PDB entry 2XG5 | X-ray diffraction, 2.00 A resolution | chains A and B

# Chain A
Molecule: Chaperone protein papd
Source organism: Escherichia coli
UniProt: P15319 (PAPD_ECOLX); residues 1-218 here correspond to UniProt positions 22-239 (UniProt number = residue number + 21)
Sequence (218 residues; numbered 1 to 218; the number before each row is that of its first residue):
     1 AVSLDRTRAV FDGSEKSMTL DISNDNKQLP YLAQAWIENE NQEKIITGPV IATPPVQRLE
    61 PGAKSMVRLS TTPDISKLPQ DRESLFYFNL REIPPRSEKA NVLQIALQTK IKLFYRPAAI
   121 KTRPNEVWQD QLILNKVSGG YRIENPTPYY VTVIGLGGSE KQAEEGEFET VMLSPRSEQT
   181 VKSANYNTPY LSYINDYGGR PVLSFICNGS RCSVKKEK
Disordered / not traced: 218
Disulfides: C207-C212
Residues lining bound ligands: EC2 / EC5: P30, Y31, L32, V56, Q57, R58, I93, P94, P95, R96
From the paper describing this entry:
  - binding site for the ligand EC2: P30, L32, I93, P95
  - conformationally variable residues (side-chain flip): L32

# Chain B
Molecule: Pap fimbrial minor pilin protein
Source organism: Escherichia coli
UniProt: P07111 (PAPH_ECOLX); residues 1-173 here correspond to UniProt positions 23-195 (UniProt number = residue number + 22)
Sequence (173 residues; numbered 1 to 173; the number before each row is that of its first residue):
     1 GPFPPPGMSL PEYWGEEHVW WDGRAAFHGE VVRPACTLAM EDAWQIIDMG ETPVRDLQNG
    61 FSGPERKFSL RLRNCEFNSQ GGNLFSDSRI RVTFDGVRGE TPDKFNLSGQ AKGINLQIAD
   121 VRGNIARAGK VMPAIPLTGN EEALDYTLRI VRNGKKLEAG NYFAVLGFRV DYE
Disordered / not traced: 1-24, 139-140
Disulfides: C36-C75
Ion coordination: Co2+ near H28 (its only coordinating residue here)
Residues lining bound ligands: s-1,2-propanediol (PGO): F85, D120, V121, I135, L137, A143, L144, D145, Y146

# Chain A / chain B interface
Contacting residue pairs (95):
  A1(A) - T37(B)  hydrogen bond (backbone-side chain)
  A1(A) - L38(B)  hydrogen bond (backbone-backbone)
  A1(A) - Q45(B)
  S3(A) - T37(B)
  L4(A) - P34(B)
  L4(A) - A35(B)  hydrogen bond (backbone-backbone)
  D5(A) - V32(B)
  D5(A) - P34(B)
  R6(A) - V32(B)
  R6(A) - R33(B)
  R6(A) - P34(B)
  R6(A) - A35(B)
  T7(A) - R33(B)  hydrogen bond (backbone-backbone)
  T7(A) - P34(B)
  T7(A) - Y172(B)
  R8(A) - E173(B)  hydrogen bond (side chain-backbone)
  D25(A) - T37(B)  hydrogen bond
  N26(A) - A43(B)  hydrogen bond (side chain-backbone)
  Q28(A) - A43(B)
  L29(A) - A43(B)
  L29(A) - W44(B)  hydrophobic
  Y31(A) - A43(B)  hydrogen bond (side chain-backbone)
  Y31(A) - W44(B)
  Y31(A) - Q45(B)
  E92(A) - Q45(B)
  P95(A) - W44(B)
  S97(A) - W44(B)
  S97(A) - I46(B)
  K99(A) - D48(B)
  A100(A) - N161(B)
  N101(A) - D48(B)
  N101(A) - M49(B)  hydrogen bond (backbone-backbone)
  N101(A) - G50(B)  hydrogen bond (side chain-backbone)
  N101(A) - E51(B)
  N101(A) - N161(B)
  N101(A) - Y162(B)  hydrogen bond (backbone-backbone)
  V102(A) - I46(B)  hydrophobic
  V102(A) - I47(B)
  V102(A) - Y162(B)
  V102(A) - F163(B)
  V102(A) - A164(B)  hydrogen bond (backbone-backbone)
  L103(A) - Q45(B)
  L103(A) - I46(B)
  L103(A) - I47(B)  hydrogen bond (backbone-backbone)
  L103(A) - M49(B)  hydrophobic
  L103(A) - L148(B)  hydrophobic
  L103(A) - A164(B)
  L103(A) - L166(B)  hydrophobic
  Q104(A) - W44(B)  hydrogen bond (side chain-backbone)
  Q104(A) - Q45(B)
  Q104(A) - I46(B)
  Q104(A) - A164(B)  hydrogen bond (backbone-backbone)
  Q104(A) - V165(B)
  Q104(A) - L166(B)  hydrogen bond (backbone-backbone)
  I105(A) - Q45(B)  hydrogen bond (backbone-backbone)
  I105(A) - I47(B)  hydrophobic
  I105(A) - L166(B)
  I105(A) - F168(B)  hydrophobic
  A106(A) - L166(B)  hydrogen bond (backbone-backbone)
  A106(A) - G167(B)
  A106(A) - F168(B)  hydrogen bond (backbone-backbone)
  L107(A) - L38(B)  hydrophobic
  L107(A) - F168(B)
  L107(A) - V170(B)  hydrophobic
  Q108(A) - F168(B)  hydrogen bond (backbone-backbone)
  Q108(A) - R169(B)
  Q108(A) - V170(B)  hydrogen bond (backbone-backbone)
  T109(A) - V170(B)
  T109(A) - Y172(B)
  K110(A) - R169(B)
  K110(A) - V170(B)  hydrogen bond (backbone-backbone)
  K110(A) - D171(B)
  K110(A) - Y172(B)  hydrogen bond (backbone-backbone)
  I111(A) - Y172(B)  hydrophobic
  K112(A) - Y172(B)
  K112(A) - E173(B)  salt bridge
  T152(A) - E173(B)
  I154(A) - R89(B)
  E164(A) - R89(B)  hydrogen bond (backbone-side chain)
  E165(A) - G81(B)
  F168(A) - D87(B)
  E169(A) - R91(B)  salt bridge
  T170(A) - S88(B)  hydrogen bond (side chain-backbone)
  T170(A) - R91(B)
  T170(A) - E173(B)
  I194(A) - E173(B)
  Y197(A) - E30(B)
  Y197(A) - V31(B)
  Y197(A) - V32(B)
  Y197(A) - R33(B)  hydrogen bond (backbone-backbone)
  G198(A) - R33(B)  hydrogen bond (backbone-side chain)
  R200(A) - R33(B)
  R200(A) - S79(B)
  R200(A) - L84(B)
  R200(A) - R89(B)
Also at the interface, not in a pair above, chain A (41 interface residues in all): P94
Also at the interface, not in a pair above, chain B (48 interface residues in all): C36, M40, T52, F68, L70, Q80, F94, D95, L116, G160

# Overview
Chain A and chain B form an interface of 41 and 48 residues respectively; the contacts include 27 hydrogen
bonds and 2 salt bridges. Polar pairs include K112(A)-E173(B), E169(A)-R91(B) and A1(A)-T37(B). From the
paper: a binding site for the ligand EC2 at P30(A), L32(A) and I93(A) among others; conformational variability
at L32(A).
Chain A is Chaperone protein papd and chain B is Pap fimbrial minor pilin protein, both from Escherichia coli;
the structure, E. coli P pilus chaperone-subunit complex PapD-PapH bound to pilus biogenesis inhibitor,
pilicide 5d, was determined by X-ray diffraction.
